PDB entry 5XF3 | X-ray diffraction, 2.60 A resolution | chains G and I of the 10 polymer chains in the assembly

Chain G:
Molecule: Histone H2A type 1-B/E
From: Homo sapiens
Reference sequence: P04908 (H2A1B_HUMAN); residues 0-129 here correspond to UniProt positions 1-130 (UniProt number = residue number + 1)
Sequence (130 residues; numbered 0 to 129; the number before each row is that of its first residue; numbering starts at 0):
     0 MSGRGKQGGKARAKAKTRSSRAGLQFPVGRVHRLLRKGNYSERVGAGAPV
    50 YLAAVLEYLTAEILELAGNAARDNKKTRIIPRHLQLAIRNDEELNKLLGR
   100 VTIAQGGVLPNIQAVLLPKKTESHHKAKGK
Unresolved in the structure: 0-13, 120-129
Metal / ion sites: Ru ion: Glu61, Glu64
Ligand contacts: (1R,2R)-1,2-diphenylethane-1,2-diamine / RUD: Tyr57, Ala60, Glu61, Glu64, Leu65
UniProt features mapped onto this chain:
  - modified residue: Ser1 (N-acetylserine), Arg3 (Citrulline), Lys5 (N6-(2-hydroxyisobutyryl)lysine), Lys9 (N6-(2-hydroxyisobutyryl)lysine), Lys13 (N6-(beta-hydroxybutyryl)lysine), Lys36 (N6-(2-hydroxyisobutyryl)lysine), Lys74 (N6-(2-hydroxyisobutyryl)lysine), Lys75 (N6-(2-hydroxyisobutyryl)lysine), Lys95 (N6-(2-hydroxyisobutyryl)lysine), Gln104 (N5-methylglutamine), Lys118 (N6-(2-hydroxyisobutyryl)lysine), Lys119 (N6-crotonyllysine), Thr120 (Phosphothreonine), Lys125 (N6-crotonyllysine)
  - cross-link (Glycyl lysine isopeptide (Lys-Gly)): Lys13 (interchain with G-Cter in ubiquitin), Lys15 (interchain with G-Cter in ubiquitin), Lys119 (interchain with G-Cter in ubiquitin)
What the authors report for this chain:
  - Ru ion coordination: Glu61, Glu64

Chain I:
Molecule: 145-nt DNA strand
Sequence (145 nucleotides; numbered -72 to 72; the number before each row is that of its first residue; numbers below 1 keep their minus sign (DA-72 is residue -72)):
   -72 ATCAATATCCACCTGCAGATACTACCAAAAGTGTATTTGGAAACTGCTCC
   -22 ATCAAAAGGCATGTTCAGCTGAATCAGCTGAACATGCCTTTTGATGGAGC
    28 AGTTTCCAAATACACTTTTGGTAGTATCTGCAGGTGGATATTGAT

Chain G / chain I interface:
Pairs across the interface - 16 pairs, chain G then chain I:
  Thr16(G) - DG47(I)  sugar contact
  Arg29(G) - DG48(I)  hydrogen bond to the phosphate
  Arg29(G) - DT49(I)  salt bridge to the phosphate
  Arg35(G) - DA39(I)  salt bridge to the phosphate
  Arg42(G) - DT38(I)  hydrogen bond to the sugar
  Arg42(G) - DA39(I)  hydrogen bond to the sugar
  Val43(G) - DT38(I)  sugar contact
  Val43(G) - DA39(I)  hydrogen bond to the phosphate
  Gly44(G) - DT38(I)  phosphate contact
  Ala45(G) - DT38(I)  phosphate contact
  Lys75(G) - DC58(I)  phosphate contact
  Lys75(G) - DA59(I)  salt bridge to the phosphate
  Thr76(G) - DG57(I)  sugar contact
  Thr76(G) - DC58(I)  hydrogen bond to the phosphate
  Arg77(G) - DG57(I)  hydrogen bond to the sugar
  Arg77(G) - DC58(I)  hydrogen bond to the phosphate
Interface residues without a listed pair, chain G (12 interface residues in all): Ala14, Pro26
Interface residues without a listed pair, chain I (10 interface residues in all): DA37, DT45

Overview:
Chain G and chain I form an interface of 12 and 10 residues respectively, with 7 hydrogen bonds and 3 salt
bridges. Polar pairs include Arg42(G)-DT38(I), Arg42(G)-DA39(I) and Arg77(G)-DG57(I). Ligands of chain G:
(1R,2R)-1,2-diphenylethane-1,2-diamine / RUD. Glu61(G) and Glu64(G) coordinate a Ru ion ion. From the paper:
Ru ion coordination by Glu61(G) and Glu64(G).
Here chain G is Histone H2A type 1-B/E (Homo sapiens) and chain I is a 145-nt DNA strand. Entry 5XF3
(Nucleosome core particle with an adduct of a binuclear RAPTA (Ru-arene-phosphaadamantane) compound having a
1,2-diphenylethylenediamine linker ...) was determined by X-ray diffraction (same publication as 5XF4, 5XF5
and 5XF6).
